Entry 7SFR (electron microscopy, 2.60 A resolution); this record covers chains A and Q of the 51 polymer chains in the assembly.

[Chain A]
Molecule: 23S rRNA
From: Mycobacterium tuberculosis
Sequence (3138 nucleotides; each row starts with the number of its first residue):
     1 UUGUAAGUGU CUAAGGGCGC AUGGUGGAUG CCUUGGCAUC GAGAGCCGAU GAAGGACGUG
    61 GGAGGCUGCG AUAUGCCUCG GGGAGCUGUC AACCGAGCGU GGAUCCGAGG AUUUCCGAAU
   121 GGGGAAACCC AGCACGAGUG AUGUCGUGCU ACCCGCAUCU GAAUAUAUAG GGUGCGGGAG
   181 GGAACGCGGG GAAGUGAAAC AUCUCAGUAC CCGUAGGAGG AGAAAACAAU UGUGAUUCCG
   241 CAAGUAGUGG CGAGCGAACG CGGAACAGGC UAAACCGCAC GCAUGGGUAA CCGGGUAGGG
   301 GUUGUGUGUG CGGGGUUGUG GGAGGAUAUG UCUCAGCGCU ACCCGGCUGA GAGGCAGUCA
   361 GAAAGUGUCG UGGUUAGCGG AAGUGGCCUG GGAUGGUCUG CCGUAGACGG UGAGAGCCCG
   421 GUACGCGAAA ACCCGGCACC UGCCUAGUAU CAAUUCCCGA GUAGCAGCGG GCCCGUGGAA
   481 UCCGCUGUGA AUCCGCCGGG ACCACCCGGU AAGCCUAAAU ACUCCUCGAU GACCGAUAGC
   541 GGAUUAGUAC CGUGAGGGAA UGGUGAAAAG UACCCCGGGA GGGGAGUGAA AGAGUACCUG
   601 AAACCGUGUG CCUACAAUCC GUCAGAGCCU CCUUUUCCUC UCCGGAGGAG GGUGGUGAUG
   661 GCGUGCCUUU UGAAGAAUGA GCCUGCGAGU CAGGGACAUG UCGCAAGGUU AACCCGUGUG
   721 GGGUAGCCGC AGCGAAAGCG AGUCUGAAUA GGGCGACCCA CACGCGCAUA CGCGCGUGUG
   781 AAUAGUGGCG UGUUCUGGAC CCGAAGCGGA GUGAUCUACC CAUGGCCAGG GUGAAGCGCG
   841 GGUAAGACCG CGUGGAGGCC CGAACCCACU UAGGUUGAAG ACUGAGGGGA UGAGCUGUGG
   901 GUAGGGGUGA AAGGCCAAUC AAACUCCGUG AUAGCUGGUU CUCCCCGAAA UGCAUUUAGG
   961 UGCAGCGUUG CGUGGUUCAC CGCGGAGGUA GAGCUACUGG AUGGCCGAUG GGCCCUACUA
  1021 GGUUACUGAC GUCAGCCAAA CUCCGAAUGC CGUGGUGUAA AGCGUGGCAG UGAGACGGCG
  1081 GGGGAUAAGC UCCGUACGUC GAAAGGGAAA CAGCCCAGAU CGCCGGCUAA GGCCCCCAAG
  1141 CGUGUGCUAA GUGGGAAAGG AUGUGCAGUC GCAAAGACAA CCAGGAGGUU GGCUUAGAAG
  1201 CAGCCACCCU UGAAAGAGUG CGUAAUAGCU CACUGGUCAA GUGAUUGUGC GCCGAUAAUG
  1261 UAGCGGGGCU CAAGCACACC GCCGAAGCCG CGGCACAUCC ACCUUGUGGU GGGUGUGGGU
  1321 AGGGGAGCGU CCCUCAUUCA GCGAAGCCAC CGGGUGACCG GUGGUGGAGG GUGGGGGAGU
  1381 GAGAAUGCAG GCAUGAGUAG CGACAAGGCA AGUGAGAACC UUGCCCGCCG AAAGACCAAG
  1441 GGUUCCUGGG CCAGGCCAGU CCGCCCAGGG UGAGUCGGGA CCUAAGGCGA GGCCGACAGG
  1501 CGUAGUCGAU GGACAACGGG UUGAUAUUCC CGUACCCGUG UGUGGGCGCC CGUGACGAAU
  1561 CAGCGGUACU AACCACCCAA AACCGGAUCG AUCACUCCCC UUCGGGGGUG UGGAGUUCUG
  1621 GGGCUGCGUG GGAACUUCGC UGGUAGUAGU CAAGCGAAGG GGUGACGCAG GAAGGUAGCC
  1681 GUACCAGUCA GUGGUAACAC UGGGGCAAGC CGGUAGGGAG AGCGAUAGGC AAAUCCGUCG
  1741 CUCACUAAUC CUGAGAGGUG ACGCAUAGCC GGUUGAGGCG AAUUCGGUGA UCCUCUGCUG
  1801 CCAAGAAAAG CCUCUAGCGA GCACACACAC GGCCCGUACC CCAAACCGAC ACAGGUGGUC
  1861 AGGUAGAGCA UACCAAGGCG UACGAGAUAA CUAUGGUUAA GGAACUCGGC AAAAUGCCCC
  1921 CGUAACUUCG GGAGAAGGGG GACCGGAAUA UCGUGAACAC CCUUGCGGUG GGAGCGGGAU
  1981 CCGGUCGCAG AAACCAGUGA GGAGCGACUG UUUACUAAAA ACACAGGUCC GUGCGAAGUC
  2041 GCAAGACGAU GUAUACGGAC UGACGCCUGC CCGGUGCUGG AAGGUUAAGA GGACCCGUUA
  2101 ACCCGCAAGG GUGAAGCGGA GAAUUUAAGC CCCAGUAAAC GGCGGUGGUA ACUAUAACCA
  2161 UCCUAAGGUA GCGAAAUUCC UUGUCGGGUA AGUUCCGACC UGCACGAAUG GCGUAACGAC
  2221 UUCUCAACUG UCUCAACCAU AGACUCGGCG AAAUUGCACU ACGAGUAAAG AUGCUCGUUA
  2281 CGCGCGGCAG GACGAAAAGA CCCCGGGACC UUCACUACAA CUUGGUAUUG AUGUUCGGUA
  2341 CGGUUUGUGU AGGAUAGGUG GGAGACUGUG AAACCUCGAC GCCAGUUGGG GCGGAGUCGU
  2401 UGUUGAAAUA CCACUCUGAU CGUAUUGGGC AUCUAACCUC GAACCCUGAA UCGGGUUUAG
  2461 GGACAGUGCC UGGCGGGUAG UUUAACUGGG GCGGUUGCCU CCUAAAAUGU AACGGAGGCG
  2521 CCCAAAGGUU CCCUCAACCU GGACGGCAAU CAGGUGGCGA GUGUAAAUGC ACAAGGGAGC
  2581 UUGACUGCGA GACUUACAAG UCAAGCAGGG ACGAAAGUCG GGAUUAGUGA UCCGGCACCC
  2641 CCGAGUGGAA GGGGUGUCGC UCAACGGAUA AAAGGUACCC CGGGGAUAAC AGGCUGAUCU
  2701 UCCCCAAGAG UCCAUAUCGA CGGGAUGGUU UGGCACCUCG AUGUCGGCUC GUCGCAUCCU
  2761 GGGGCUGGAG CAGGUCCCAA GGGUUGGGCU GUUCGCCCAU UAAAGCGGCA CGCGAGCUGG
  2821 GUUUAGAACG UCGUGAGACA GUUCGGUCUC UAUCCGCCGC GCGCGUCAGA AACUUGAGGA
  2881 AACCUGUCCC UAGUACGAGA GGACCGGGAC GGACGAACCU CUGGUGCACC AGUUGUCCCG
  2941 CCAGGGGCAC CGCUGGAUAG CCACGUUCGG UCAGGAUAAC CGCUGAAAGC AUCUAAGCGG
  3001 GAAACCUUCU CCAAGAUCAG GUUUCUCACC CACUUGGUGG GAUAAGGCCC CCCGCAGAAC
  3061 ACGGGUUCAA UAGGUCAGAC CUGGAAGCUC AGUAAUGGGU GUAGGGAACU GGUGCUAACC
  3121 GGCCGAAAAC UUACAACA
Disordered / not traced: 1-4, 1013-1022, 3133-3138
Modified residues: 5MU (5-methyluridine 5'-monophosphate) at position 2177, 6MZ (N6-methyladenosine-5'-monophosphate) at position 2268, OMG (o2'-methylguanosine-5'-monophosphate) at position 2489, OMC (o2'-methylycytidine-5'-monophosphate) at position 2736, OMG (o2'-methylguanosine-5'-monophosphate) at position 2791
Metal / ion sites: Mg2+ site 1: A13, G15, G16; Mg2+ site 2: A14, G15; Mg2+ site 3: C31, G1370; Mg2+ site 4: C46, G217; Mg2+ site 5 near U72 (its only coordinating residue here); Mg2+ site 6 near U120 (its only coordinating residue here); Mg2+ site 7: G161, A162, U166; Mg2+ site 8: G194, U2481; Mg2+ site 9 near G194 (its only coordinating residue here); Mg2+ site 10: A199, C200; Mg2+ site 11 near G220 (its only coordinating residue here); Mg2+ site 12 near C251 (its only coordinating residue here); 208 more Mg2+ sites not listed
Small-molecule neighbours: Sequanamycin 9 (WDP): G874, U875, G877, G880, A881, A2296, A2297, A2300, A2741, G2743, U2847, C2848, U2849

[Chain Q]
Name: 50S ribosomal protein L20
From: Mycobacterium tuberculosis
UniProtKB: A0A045KJ85 (A0A045KJ85_MYCTX); residues 1-129 here = UniProt positions 1-129
Sequence (129 residues; numbered 1 to 129; the number before each row is that of its first residue):
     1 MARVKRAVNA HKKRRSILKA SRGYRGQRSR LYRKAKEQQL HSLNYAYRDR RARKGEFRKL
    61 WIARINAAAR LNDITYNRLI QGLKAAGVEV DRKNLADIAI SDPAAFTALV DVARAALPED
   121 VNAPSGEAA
Disordered / not traced: 1, 124-129

[Chain A / chain Q interface]
Contacting residue pairs (148):
  G17(A) - Arg25(Q)  hydrogen bond to the sugar
  C18(A) - Gly23(Q)  phosphate contact
  C18(A) - Tyr24(Q)  sugar contact
  C18(A) - Arg25(Q)  phosphate contact
  C18(A) - Gly26(Q)  hydrogen bond to the phosphate
  C18(A) - Arg30(Q)  salt bridge to the phosphate
  G19(A) - Gly23(Q)  hydrogen bond to the phosphate
  C20(A) - Arg22(Q)  salt bridge to the phosphate
  U29(A) - Lys5(Q)  salt bridge to the phosphate
  U29(A) - Ala7(Q)  sugar contact
  G30(A) - Lys5(Q)  phosphate contact
  C533(A) - Ala2(Q)  phosphate contact
  C534(A) - Ala2(Q)  phosphate contact
  C534(A) - Arg3(Q)  hydrogen bond to the phosphate
  G535(A) - Arg3(Q)  salt bridge to the phosphate
  A538(A) - Arg3(Q)  sugar contact
  A603(A) - Leu31(Q)  phosphate contact
  C620(A) - Arg25(Q)  sugar contact
  C620(A) - Arg28(Q)  base contact
  C620(A) - Gln38(Q)  phosphate contact
  C620(A) - Tyr45(Q)  hydrogen bond to the phosphate
  G621(A) - Tyr24(Q)  phosphate contact
  G621(A) - Arg25(Q)  hydrogen bond to the phosphate
  G621(A) - Gln38(Q)  hydrogen bond to the sugar
  G621(A) - Ser42(Q)  hydrogen bond to the sugar
  G621(A) - Tyr45(Q)  base contact
  G621(A) - Arg48(Q)  base contact
  U622(A) - Tyr24(Q)  hydrogen bond to the phosphate
  U622(A) - Ser42(Q)  sugar contact
  U622(A) - Tyr45(Q)  hydrogen bond to the sugar
  U622(A) - Ala46(Q)  sugar contact
  U622(A) - Asp49(Q)  hydrogen bond to the sugar
  C623(A) - Asp49(Q)  sugar contact
  C623(A) - Arg53(Q)  hydrogen bond to the phosphate
  A624(A) - Arg53(Q)  salt bridge to the phosphate
  A624(A) - Phe57(Q)  phosphate contact
  G661(A) - Asp49(Q)  hydrogen bond to the base
  C662(A) - Arg48(Q)  hydrogen bond to the base
  G663(A) - Tyr45(Q)  hydrogen bond to the sugar
  G663(A) - Arg48(Q)  hydrogen bond to the sugar
  G665(A) - Glu37(Q)  sugar contact
  G665(A) - His41(Q)  hydrogen bond to the phosphate
  C666(A) - Glu37(Q)  sugar contact
  C666(A) - His41(Q)  salt bridge to the phosphate
  A680(A) - Arg33(Q)  sugar contact
  C682(A) - Leu31(Q)  phosphate contact
  C682(A) - Arg33(Q)  salt bridge to the phosphate
  C682(A) - Lys34(Q)  salt bridge to the phosphate
  C683(A) - Leu31(Q)  phosphate contact
  C683(A) - Arg33(Q)  salt bridge to the phosphate
  U684(A) - His11(Q)  phosphate contact
  U684(A) - Arg14(Q)  salt bridge to the phosphate
  G685(A) - Lys5(Q)  phosphate contact
  G685(A) - Ala7(Q)  phosphate contact
  G685(A) - His11(Q)  salt bridge to the phosphate
  G685(A) - Arg14(Q)  salt bridge to the phosphate
  C686(A) - Lys5(Q)  salt bridge to the phosphate
  C686(A) - Arg6(Q)  salt bridge to the phosphate
  G687(A) - Arg6(Q)  salt bridge to the phosphate
  A1119(A) - Tyr47(Q)  hydrogen bond to the sugar
  A1119(A) - Arg51(Q)  sugar contact
  C1121(A) - Tyr47(Q)  hydrogen bond to the phosphate
  C1121(A) - Arg51(Q)  salt bridge to the phosphate
  G1122(A) - Tyr47(Q)  phosphate contact
  G1122(A) - Arg50(Q)  salt bridge to the phosphate
  G1122(A) - Arg51(Q)  salt bridge to the phosphate
  C1123(A) - Arg50(Q)  phosphate contact
  C1123(A) - Arg53(Q)  salt bridge to the phosphate
  C1123(A) - Lys54(Q)  salt bridge to the phosphate
  C1124(A) - Arg53(Q)  salt bridge to the phosphate
  C1124(A) - Lys54(Q)  salt bridge to the phosphate
  C1124(A) - Phe57(Q)  stacking on the base
  C1124(A) - Trp61(Q)  phosphate contact
  G1125(A) - Trp61(Q)  phosphate contact
  G1125(A) - Asp91(Q)  hydrogen bond to the sugar
  G1125(A) - Lys93(Q)  salt bridge to the phosphate
  G1126(A) - Arg58(Q)  salt bridge to the phosphate
  G1126(A) - Asp91(Q)  phosphate contact
  G1126(A) - Arg92(Q)  salt bridge to the phosphate
  C1127(A) - Arg58(Q)  salt bridge to the phosphate
  C1127(A) - Lys84(Q)  salt bridge to the phosphate
  C1127(A) - Arg92(Q)  salt bridge to the phosphate
  A1138(A) - Lys59(Q)  sugar contact
  A1138(A) - Ile62(Q)  phosphate contact
  A1139(A) - Ile62(Q)  sugar contact
  A1139(A) - Ala63(Q)  phosphate contact
  A1139(A) - Asn66(Q)  hydrogen bond to the phosphate
  A1139(A) - Tyr76(Q)  sugar contact
  A1139(A) - Asn77(Q)  sugar contact
  G1140(A) - Asn66(Q)  hydrogen bond to the phosphate
  G1140(A) - Arg70(Q)  salt bridge to the phosphate
  G1140(A) - Thr75(Q)  phosphate contact
  G1140(A) - Tyr76(Q)  phosphate contact
  G1140(A) - Asn77(Q)  hydrogen bond to the phosphate
  G1140(A) - Arg78(Q)  base contact
  C1141(A) - Arg70(Q)  salt bridge to the phosphate
  G1142(A) - Asn122(Q)  hydrogen bond to the base
  U1143(A) - Asn122(Q)  sugar contact
  C1279(A) - Asn122(Q)  hydrogen bond to the sugar
  C1279(A) - Ala123(Q)  sugar contact
  C1280(A) - Arg78(Q)  hydrogen bond to the base
  C1280(A) - Val121(Q)  hydrogen bond to the sugar
  C1280(A) - Asn122(Q)  sugar contact
  C1280(A) - Ala123(Q)  sugar contact
  G1281(A) - Asn77(Q)  hydrogen bond to the base
  G1281(A) - Arg78(Q)  hydrogen bond to the sugar
  G1281(A) - Gln81(Q)  hydrogen bond to the phosphate
  C1282(A) - Tyr76(Q)  phosphate contact
  C1282(A) - Asn77(Q)  sugar contact
  C1282(A) - Ile80(Q)  sugar contact
  C1283(A) - Arg58(Q)  salt bridge to the phosphate
  C1283(A) - Ile62(Q)  phosphate contact
  C1283(A) - Tyr76(Q)  hydrogen bond to the phosphate
  C1283(A) - Arg92(Q)  salt bridge to the phosphate
  G1284(A) - Arg58(Q)  salt bridge to the phosphate
  G1284(A) - Ile62(Q)  phosphate contact
  A1286(A) - Tyr47(Q)  base contact
  A1286(A) - Arg48(Q)  base contact
  A1286(A) - Arg51(Q)  hydrogen bond to the sugar
  G1329(A) - Asn9(Q)  hydrogen bond to the sugar
  G1329(A) - Lys12(Q)  hydrogen bond to the phosphate
  U1330(A) - Val4(Q)  sugar contact
  U1330(A) - Asn9(Q)  sugar contact
  U1330(A) - Lys12(Q)  salt bridge to the phosphate
  C1331(A) - Val4(Q)  sugar contact
  C1347(A) - Arg15(Q)  salt bridge to the phosphate
  C1348(A) - Arg15(Q)  salt bridge to the phosphate
  A1349(A) - Lys19(Q)  salt bridge to the phosphate
  C1350(A) - Arg22(Q)  salt bridge to the phosphate
  C1358(A) - Lys13(Q)  phosphate contact
  C1359(A) - Lys12(Q)  salt bridge to the phosphate
  G1379(A) - Ala2(Q)  hydrogen bond to the phosphate
  G1379(A) - Arg3(Q)  base contact
  G1379(A) - Val4(Q)  sugar contact
  G1381(A) - Arg6(Q)  sugar contact
  G1381(A) - Asn9(Q)  hydrogen bond to the sugar
  A1382(A) - Arg6(Q)  salt bridge to the phosphate
  A1382(A) - Ala10(Q)  phosphate contact
  A1382(A) - Lys13(Q)  salt bridge to the phosphate
  G1383(A) - Tyr32(Q)  phosphate contact
  G1383(A) - Arg33(Q)  hydrogen bond to the sugar
  G1383(A) - Lys36(Q)  hydrogen bond to the base
  G1383(A) - Glu37(Q)  hydrogen bond to the base
  G2256(A) - Lys34(Q)  hydrogen bond to the sugar
  C2257(A) - Gln27(Q)  phosphate contact
  C2257(A) - Arg28(Q)  hydrogen bond to the sugar
  A2258(A) - Gln27(Q)  phosphate contact
  C2259(A) - Arg25(Q)  salt bridge to the phosphate
Interface residues without a listed pair, chain A (77 interface residues in all): C604, C619, U656, C941, C1137, A1285, C1332, G1346, G1377, A1378, U1380
Interface residues without a listed pair, chain Q (65 interface residues in all): Val8, Ser29, Gly55, Glu56

[In short]
Chain A and chain Q form an interface of 77 and 65 residues respectively, with 41 hydrogen bonds, 42 salt
bridges and 1 aromatic stacking contact. Polar contacts include G661(A)-Asp49(Q), C662(A)-Arg48(Q) and
G1142(A)-Asn122(Q). Bound to chain A: Sequanamycin 9.
Here chain A is 23S rRNA and chain Q is 50S ribosomal protein L20, both from Mycobacterium tuberculosis. Entry
7SFR (Unmethylated Mtb Ribosome 50S with SEQ-9) was determined by electron microscopy (same publication as
7KGB).
